7T6S - chains A and E of the 5 polymer chains in the assembly; structure by electron microscopy, 3.00 A resolution.

Chain A:
Name: Guanine nucleotide-binding protein G(i) subunit alpha-1
Organism: Homo sapiens
UniProt: P63096 (GNAI1_HUMAN); residue numbers follow UniProt; this construct covers 2-354
Sequence (353 residues; numbered 2 to 354; the number before each row is that of its first residue):
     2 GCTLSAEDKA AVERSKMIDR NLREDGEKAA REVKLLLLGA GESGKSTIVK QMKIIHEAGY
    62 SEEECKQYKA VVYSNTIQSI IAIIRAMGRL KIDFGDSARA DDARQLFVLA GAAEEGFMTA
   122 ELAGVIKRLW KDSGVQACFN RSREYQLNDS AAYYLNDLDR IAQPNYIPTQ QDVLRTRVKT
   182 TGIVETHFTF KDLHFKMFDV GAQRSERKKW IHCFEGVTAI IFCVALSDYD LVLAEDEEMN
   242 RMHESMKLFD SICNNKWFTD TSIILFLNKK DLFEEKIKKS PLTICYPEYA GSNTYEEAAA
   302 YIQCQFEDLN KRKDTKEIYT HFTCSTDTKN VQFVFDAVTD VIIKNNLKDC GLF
Unresolved in the structure: 2-4, 56-181, 234-240
Differences from the reference sequence: conflict Ala-203 (Gly in P63096), Ser-326 (Ala in P63096)
Swiss-Prot annotation at these positions:
  - region: Lys-35 to Thr-48 (G1 motif), Asp-173 to Thr-181 (G2 motif), Phe-196 to Gly-202, Gln-204, Arg-205 (G3 motif), Ile-265 to Asp-272 (G4 motif), Thr-324, Cys-325, Thr-327 to Thr-329 (G5 motif)
  - binding site (GTP): Glu-43 to Thr-48, Ser-151, Leu-175 to Thr-181, Asp-200 to Gly-202, Gln-204, Asn-269 to Asp-272
  - binding site (Mg(2+)): Ser-47, Thr-181
  - modified residue: Arg-178 (ADP-ribosylarginine), Gln-204 (Deamidated glutamine), Cys-351 (ADP-ribosylcysteine)
  - lipidation: Gly-2 (N-myristoyl glycine), Cys-3 (S-palmitoyl cysteine)

Chain E:
Name: scFv16
Notes: antibody fragment or engineered binder
Sequence (247 residues; row label = number of the first residue in the row; note: 15 numbers in that range are skipped by the numbering (no residue carries them; nothing is unmodelled there); a row labelled like 120A-120P holds insertion residues (120A, then the next letters in order)):
     2 VQLVESGGGL VQPGGSRKLS CSASGFAFSS FGMHWVRQAP EKGLEWVAYI SSGSGTIYYA
    62 DTVKGRFTIS RDDPKNTLFL QMTSLRSEDT AMYYCVRSIY YYGSSPFDFW GQGTTLTVS
120A-120P AGGGGSGGGGSGGGGS
   136 SDIVMTQATS SVPVTPGESV SISCRSSKSL LHSNGNTYLY WFLQRPGQSP QLLIYRMSNL
   196 ASGVPERFSG SGSGTAFTLT ISRLEAEDVG VYYCMQHLEY PLTFGAGTKL EL
Unresolved in the structure: 120A-120P
Cystine bridges: Cys-22/Cys-96, Cys-159/Cys-229

How chain A and chain E interact:
Pairs across the interface (23):
  Leu-5(A) / His-167(E)
  Leu-5(A) / Ser-168(E)
  Ser-6(A) / His-167(E)
  Ala-7(A) / His-167(E)
  Ala-7(A) / Tyr-173(E)  hydrophobic
  Ala-7(A) / Leu-233(E)
  Glu-8(A) / Tyr-101(E)
  Glu-8(A) / Tyr-173(E)
  Glu-8(A) / Tyr-175(E)  hydrogen bond
  Glu-8(A) / Arg-191(E)  salt bridge
  Glu-8(A) / His-232(E)  salt bridge
  Ala-11(A) / Tyr-101(E)  hydrophobic
  Ala-12(A) / Tyr-101(E)
  Glu-14(A) / Ser-52(E)  hydrogen bond
  Glu-14(A) / Ser-53(E)
  Glu-14(A) / Gly-56(E)
  Glu-14(A) / Thr-57(E)  hydrogen bond
  Arg-15(A) / Ile-100(E)
  Arg-15(A) / Tyr-101(E)
  Arg-15(A) / Tyr-102(E)
  Met-18(A) / Ser-30(E)
  Met-18(A) / Ser-53(E)
  Met-18(A) / Gly-54(E)
Other interface residues (no listed pair), chain A (10 interface residues in all): Asp-9
Other interface residues (no listed pair), chain E (19 interface residues in all): Ser-31, Tyr-50, Pro-107

In short:
10 residues of chain A and 19 residues of chain E are in contact, with 3 hydrogen bonds and 2 salt bridges.
Polar contacts include Glu-8(A)/Arg-191(E), Glu-8(A)/His-232(E) and Glu-8(A)/Tyr-175(E). UniProt lists 22
GTP-binding residues and Mg2+-binding residues Ser-47(A) and Thr-181(A) on chain A.
Chain A is Guanine nucleotide-binding protein G(i) subunit alpha-1 (Homo sapiens) and chain E is scFv16; the
structure, Structure of the human FPR2-Gi complex with compound C43, was determined by electron microscopy
together with 7T6T, 7T6U and 7T6V from the same study.
